PDB entry 4NC1 | X-ray diffraction, 2.61 A resolution | chains A and E of the 3 polymer chains in the assembly

== Chain A ==
Name: Cell wall-binding repeat protein
Organism: Clostridium difficile
Reference sequence: D5RWT1 (D5RWT1_CLODI); residues 14-261 here correspond to UniProt positions 1-248 (UniProt number = residue number - 13)
Chain sequence (261 residues; row label = number of the first residue in the row):
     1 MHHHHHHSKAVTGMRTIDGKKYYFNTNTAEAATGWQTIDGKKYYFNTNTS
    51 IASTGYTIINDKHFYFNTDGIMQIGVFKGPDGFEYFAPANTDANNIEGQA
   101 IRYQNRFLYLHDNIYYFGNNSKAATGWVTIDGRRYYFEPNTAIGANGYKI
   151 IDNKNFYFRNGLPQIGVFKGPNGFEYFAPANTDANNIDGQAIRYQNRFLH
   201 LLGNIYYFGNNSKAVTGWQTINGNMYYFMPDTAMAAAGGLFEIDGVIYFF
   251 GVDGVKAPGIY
Unresolved in the structure: 1-43, 49, 259-261
Construct notes: expression tag (1-13)

== Chain E ==
Name: A26.8 vhh
Organism: Lama glama
Notes: antibody fragment or engineered binder
Chain sequence (130 residues; row label = number of the first residue in the row):
     1 QVKLEESGGGLVQAGGSLRLSCAASERTFSRYPVAWFRQAPGAEREFVAV
    51 ISSTGTSTYYADSVKGRFTISRDNAKVTVYLQMNNLKREDTAVYFCAVNS
   101 QRTRLQDPNEYDYWGQGTQVTVSSHHHHHH
Unresolved in the structure: 1, 126-130
Disulfide bonds: C22-C96

== How chain A and chain E interact ==
Residue-residue contacts - 25 pairs, chain A then chain E:
  A237(A) - R104(E)
  G238(A) - R104(E)  hydrogen bond (backbone-side chain)
  G238(A) - Q106(E)  hydrogen bond (backbone-side chain)
  G239(A) - Q106(E)
  L240(A) - Y59(E)  hydrophobic
  L240(A) - T103(E)
  L240(A) - R104(E)  hydrogen bond (backbone-backbone)
  L240(A) - L105(E)  hydrogen bond (backbone-backbone)
  L240(A) - Q106(E)  hydrogen bond (backbone-side chain)
  F241(A) - R102(E)
  F241(A) - T103(E)
  F241(A) - R104(E)
  E242(A) - P33(E)
  E242(A) - S52(E)
  E242(A) - S53(E)  hydrogen bond
  E242(A) - R102(E)  hydrogen bond (backbone-backbone)
  E242(A) - L105(E)
  G245(A) - S52(E)  hydrogen bond (backbone-side chain)
  G245(A) - T54(E)  hydrogen bond (backbone-side chain)
  G245(A) - S57(E)
  V246(A) - S57(E)
  I247(A) - S52(E)
  I247(A) - S57(E)  hydrogen bond (backbone-side chain)
  I247(A) - L105(E)  hydrophobic
  F249(A) - Y59(E)
Other interface residues (no listed pair), chain E (14 interface residues in all): F47, V50, T56

== Overview ==
Chain A and chain E form an interface of 10 and 14 residues respectively; the contacts include 10 hydrogen
bonds. Polar contacts include G238(A)-R104(E), G238(A)-Q106(E) and L240(A)-Q106(E).
Here chain A is Cell wall-binding repeat protein (Clostridium difficile) and chain E is A26.8 vhh (Lama
glama). Entry 4NC1 (Crystal Structure of TcdA-A2 Bound to A20.1 VHH and A26.8 VHH) was determined by X-ray
diffraction together with 4NBX, 4NBY and 4NC0 from the same study.
